Entry 6J3H (X-ray diffraction, 2.19 A resolution); this record covers chains A and B.

== Chain A (and B) ==
Molecule: Glutathione S-transferase
Source organism: Ceriporiopsis subvermispora (strain B)
Notes: chain B of this document is another copy of the same molecule, construct and numbering; everything in this record applies to it too
Reference sequence: M2QJS8 (M2QJS8_CERS8); residue numbers follow UniProt; this construct covers 1-256
Sequence (264 residues; row label = number of the first residue in the row; numbers below 1 keep their minus sign (Gly-7 is residue -7)):
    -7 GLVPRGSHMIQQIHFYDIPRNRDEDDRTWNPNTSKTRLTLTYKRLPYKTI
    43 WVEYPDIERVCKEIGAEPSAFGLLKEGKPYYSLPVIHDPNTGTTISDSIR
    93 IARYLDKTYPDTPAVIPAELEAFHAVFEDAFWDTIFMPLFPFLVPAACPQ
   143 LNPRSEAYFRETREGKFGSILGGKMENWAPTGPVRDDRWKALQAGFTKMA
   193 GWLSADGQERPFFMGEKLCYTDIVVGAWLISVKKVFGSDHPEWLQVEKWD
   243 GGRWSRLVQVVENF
Sequence notes: expression tag (-7 to 0)
Small-molecule neighbours: glutathione (GSH): Ile10, Asn22, Asn24, Lys27, Tyr46, Ile49, Ser61, Leu66, Tyr72, Tyr73, Ser74, Leu75, Pro76, Asp89, Ser90, Tyr150, Arg155

== Chain A / chain B interface ==
Contacting residue pairs - 39 pairs, chain A then chain B:
  Arg95(A) - Ala197(B)  hydrogen bond (side chain-backbone)
  Arg95(A) - Asp198(B)
  Ala110(A) - Arg202(B)  hydrogen bond (backbone-side chain)
  Glu111(A) - Met206(B)
  Leu112(A) - Phe115(B)  hydrophobic
  Glu113(A) - Asp198(B)
  Glu113(A) - Arg202(B)
  Ala114(A) - Trp194(B)
  Ala114(A) - Phe205(B)
  Phe115(A) - Leu112(B)  hydrophobic
  Phe115(A) - Phe115(B)  hydrophobic
  Phe115(A) - Phe205(B)  hydrophobic
  Phe115(A) - Met206(B)  hydrophobic
  Phe115(A) - Thr213(B)
  Ala117(A) - Trp194(B)
  Ala117(A) - Ala197(B)  hydrophobic
  Val118(A) - Phe119(B)  hydrophobic
  Val118(A) - Ala122(B)  hydrophobic
  Val118(A) - Trp194(B)  hydrophobic
  Phe119(A) - Val118(B)  hydrophobic
  Asp121(A) - Lys190(B)
  Asp121(A) - Trp194(B)  hydrogen bond
  Ala122(A) - Val118(B)  hydrophobic
  Lys190(A) - Asp121(B)
  Trp194(A) - Ala114(B)
  Trp194(A) - Ala117(B)
  Trp194(A) - Val118(B)  hydrophobic
  Trp194(A) - Asp121(B)  hydrogen bond
  Ala197(A) - Arg95(B)  hydrogen bond (backbone-side chain)
  Ala197(A) - Ala117(B)  hydrophobic
  Asp198(A) - Arg95(B)
  Asp198(A) - Glu113(B)
  Arg202(A) - Ala110(B)  hydrogen bond (side chain-backbone)
  Arg202(A) - Glu113(B)
  Phe205(A) - Ala114(B)
  Phe205(A) - Phe115(B)  hydrophobic
  Phe205(A) - Val118(B)  hydrophobic
  Met206(A) - Glu111(B)
  Thr213(A) - Phe115(B)
Also at the interface, not in a pair above, chain A (22 interface residues in all): Leu195, Cys211
Also at the interface, not in a pair above, chain B (22 interface residues in all): Leu195, Cys211

== In short ==
Chain A and chain B each contribute 22 residues to their interface, with 6 hydrogen bonds. Polar contacts
include Arg95(A)-Ala197(B), Ala110(A)-Arg202(B) and Asp121(A)-Trp194(B). Chain A binds glutathione.
Both chains are Glutathione S-transferase (Ceriporiopsis subvermispora (strain B)). Entry 6J3H (Crystal
structure of the glutathione S-transferase, CsGST83044, of Ceriporiopsis subvermispora in complex with
glutathione) was determined by X-ray diffraction together with 6J3G from the same study.
